Entry 7WE6 (electron microscopy, 3.20 A resolution); this record covers chains B and J of the 26 polymer chains in the assembly.

Chain B:
Name: CRISPR type I-F/YPEST-associated protein Csy2
From: Pseudomonas aeruginosa
Reference sequence: B3G161 (B3G161_PSEAI); residues 1-327 here = UniProt positions 1-327
Amino-acid sequence (327 residues; numbered 1 to 327; the number before each row is that of its first residue):
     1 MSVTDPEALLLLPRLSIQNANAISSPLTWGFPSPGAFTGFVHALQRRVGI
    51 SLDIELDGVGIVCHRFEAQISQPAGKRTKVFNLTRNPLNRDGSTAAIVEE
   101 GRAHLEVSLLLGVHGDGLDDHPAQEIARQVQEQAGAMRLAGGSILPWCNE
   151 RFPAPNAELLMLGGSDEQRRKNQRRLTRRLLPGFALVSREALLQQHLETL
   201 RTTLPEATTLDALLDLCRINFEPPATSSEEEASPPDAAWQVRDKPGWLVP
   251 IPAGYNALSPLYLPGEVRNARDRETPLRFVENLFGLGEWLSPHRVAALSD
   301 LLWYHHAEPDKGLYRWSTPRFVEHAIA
Not modelled in the structure: 1-2, 224-238, 323-327

Chain J:
Molecule: 60-nt RNA strand
From: Pseudomonas aeruginosa
Sequence (60 nucleotides; row label = number of the first residue in the row):
     1 CUAAGAAAUUCACGGCGGGCUUGAUGUCCGCGUCUACCUGGUUCACUGCC
    51 GUGUAGGCAG

Chain B / chain J interface:
Contacting residue pairs - 23 pairs, chain B then chain J:
  Asn21(B) - A4(J)  phosphate contact
  Pro26(B) - A3(J)  base contact
  Ser33(B) - A3(J)  phosphate contact
  Ala36(B) - U2(J)  base contact
  Ala36(B) - A3(J)  hydrogen bond to the phosphate
  Gly39(B) - U2(J)  sugar contact
  Phe40(B) - U2(J)  hydrogen bond to the base
  Arg46(B) - C1(J)  hydrogen bond to the base
  Thr84(B) - A7(J)  sugar contact
  Thr84(B) - U9(J)  hydrogen bond to the phosphate
  Arg85(B) - A7(J)  hydrogen bond to the sugar
  Arg85(B) - A8(J)  hydrogen bond to the sugar
  Arg85(B) - U9(J)  hydrogen bond to the phosphate
  Asn86(B) - A7(J)  hydrogen bond to the base
  Pro87(B) - A7(J)  phosphate contact
  Pro87(B) - A8(J)  phosphate contact
  Arg138(B) - U2(J)  hydrogen bond to the base
  Arg138(B) - G5(J)  salt bridge to the phosphate
  Arg138(B) - A6(J)  salt bridge to the phosphate
  Leu139(B) - U2(J)  base contact
  Gly141(B) - G5(J)  phosphate contact
  Arg271(B) - U2(J)  salt bridge to the phosphate
  Arg271(B) - A4(J)  hydrogen bond to the base
Interface residues without a listed pair, chain B (23 interface residues in all): Ser24, Gly35, His42, Ala43, Met137, Ala140, Tyr255, Asn282
Interface residues without a listed pair, chain J (10 interface residues in all): U10

Overview:
23 residues of chain B face 10 of chain J across their interface, with 10 hydrogen bonds and 3 salt bridges.
Among the polar pairs are Phe40(B)-U2(J), Arg46(B)-C1(J) and Asn86(B)-A7(J).
Here chain B is CRISPR type I-F/YPEST-associated protein Csy2 and chain J is a 60-nt RNA strand, both from
Pseudomonas aeruginosa. Entry 7WE6 (Structure of Csy-AcrIF24-dsDNA) was determined by electron microscopy
together with 7ELM and 7ELN from the same study.
